9GB5 - chains R and i of the 48 polymer chains in the assembly; structure by electron microscopy, 3.27 A resolution.

== Chain R ==
Molecule: gp53 - Tail adaptor protein
From: Clostridioides difficile
UniProt: A0A9X8WSH1 (A0A9X8WSH1_CLODI); numbering as in UniProt (aligned over 1-273)
Chain sequence (273 residues; row label = number of the first residue in the row):
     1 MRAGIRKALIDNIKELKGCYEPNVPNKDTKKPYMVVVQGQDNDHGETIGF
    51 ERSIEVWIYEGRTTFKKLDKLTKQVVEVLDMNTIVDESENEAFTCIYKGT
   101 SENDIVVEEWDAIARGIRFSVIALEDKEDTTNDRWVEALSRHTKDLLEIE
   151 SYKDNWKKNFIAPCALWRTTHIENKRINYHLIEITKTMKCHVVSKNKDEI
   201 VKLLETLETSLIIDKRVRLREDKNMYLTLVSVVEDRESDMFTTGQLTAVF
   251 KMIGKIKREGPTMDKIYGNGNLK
Disordered / not traced: 273

== Chain i ==
Molecule: gp55 - Tail sheath protein
From: Clostridioides difficile
UniProt: A0A9X8RMY4 (A0A9X8RMY4_CLODI); residues 1-473 here = UniProt positions 1-473
Chain sequence (473 residues; each row starts with the number of its first residue):
     1 MATGTWNEKERKEIPGFYNRFKTQAEKSTNTGLKGRLAMPIRANWGDVGK
    51 VVTIKNDLRQLKNLFGDDMNYSAFKLGKLALLGNVKELLLYRLVDGNQKK
   101 GTLTLKDTTENSAKDVIKLETKYPTARNFNVTIKSNLVDSDKKDFIFFEN
   151 TKQLFSSSIKGTIDEIVLEINSNLDNEYVIATKVADSDTILANVVNQALE
   201 GGNDGCTSITNESYLKALEEFERYSFDSFVLDGVADEALQETTKAWVAKN
   251 KELGKDILLFLGGKTEDNIKQINDKSKSFNDENIVNVGSSAYYENIKYTP
   301 SEVAVYIAALSVSKGITGSICNAKTIFEEVEPRLSQSEVKECLKSGTLVL
   351 DFDDGDVIIVDDVNTFKKYVDDKNEAMGYISNIMFINTINKDTSLKRKEF
   401 VGKIFNDATGQTTVICALKKYFEELMSQGIISEFNVDIDTELQATAKADE
   451 FYWKWDAVKVDVMKKIYGTGYLG
Disordered / not traced: 1-35, 58-65, 464-473

== Chain R / chain i interface ==
Contacting residue pairs (51):
  Arg258(R) with Phe405(i)
  Gly260(R) with Phe405(i)
  Pro261(R) with Phe405(i); Asn406(i), hydrogen bond (backbone-backbone); Ala448(i), hydrophobic
  Thr262(R) with Gly402(i); Ile404(i); Asn406(i); Ala448(i); Asp449(i)
  Met263(R) with Phe400(i); Val401(i); Gly402(i), hydrogen bond (backbone-backbone); Ile404(i), hydrogen bond (backbone-backbone); Phe405(i); Asn406(i); Gly410(i); Gln411(i); Val414(i), hydrophobic; Asp449(i); Phe451(i), hydrophobic
  Asp264(R) with Val401(i); Gly402(i); Asp449(i), hydrogen bond (backbone-backbone)
  Lys265(R) with Asp449(i), hydrogen bond (backbone-backbone); Glu450(i), salt bridge; Phe451(i), hydrogen bond (backbone-backbone)
  Ile266(R) with Arg397(i), hydrogen bond (backbone-side chain); Phe400(i); Phe451(i); Trp453(i)
  Tyr267(R) with Phe451(i), hydrogen bond (backbone-backbone); Tyr452(i); Trp453(i), hydrogen bond (backbone-backbone)
  Gly268(R) with Trp453(i)
  Asn269(R) with Trp453(i); Lys454(i); Trp455(i), hydrogen bond (backbone-side chain)
  Gly270(R) with Lys373(i); Ile386(i); Trp455(i)
  Asn271(R) with Lys373(i), hydrogen bond; Ile386(i); Trp455(i), hydrogen bond (backbone-backbone); Asp456(i); Ala457(i)
  Leu272(R) with Ala376(i); Met377(i), hydrophobic; Asn382(i); Asp456(i), hydrogen bond (backbone-side chain); Ala457(i)
Also at the interface, not in a pair above, chain i (28 interface residues in all): Asn374, Asn390, Asp407

== Overview ==
14 residues of chain R face 28 of chain i across their interface, with 13 hydrogen bonds and 1 salt bridge.
Polar contacts include Lys265(R)-Glu450(i), Ile266(R)-Arg397(i) and Asn269(R)-Trp455(i).
Chain R is gp53 - Tail adaptor protein and chain i is gp55 - Tail sheath protein, both from Clostridioides
difficile; the structure, Contracted phiCD508 neck, was determined by electron microscopy, deposited together
with 9G8S, 9GB0, 9GB1, 9GB2 and 9GB7.
